PDB entry 3F9Z | X-ray diffraction, 1.60 A resolution | chains A and F

== Chain A ==
Protein: Histone-lysine N-methyltransferase SETD8
Organism: Homo sapiens
Notes: EC 2.1.1.43; fragment: SET domain:
UniProt: Q9NQR1 (SETD8_HUMAN); residues 191-352 here correspond to UniProt positions 232-393 (UniProt number = residue number + 41)
Amino-acid sequence (166 residues; numbered 187 to 352; the number before each row is that of its first residue):
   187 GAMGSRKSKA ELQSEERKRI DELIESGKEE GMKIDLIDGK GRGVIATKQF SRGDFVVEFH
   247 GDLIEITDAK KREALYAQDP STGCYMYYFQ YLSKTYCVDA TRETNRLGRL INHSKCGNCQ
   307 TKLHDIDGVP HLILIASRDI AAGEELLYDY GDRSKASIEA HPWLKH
Not modelled in the structure: 187-192, 264-267
Construct notes: expression tag (187-190); engineered mutation Phe245 (Tyr286 in Q9NQR1)
Small-molecule neighbours: S-adenosylhomocysteine (SAH): Gly225, Lys226, Gly227, Arg228, Cys270, Tyr271, Arg295, Leu296, Ile297, Asn298, His299, Tyr336, Trp349

== Chain F ==
Protein: Histone H4
UniProt: P62805 (H4_HUMAN); residues 15-24 here correspond to UniProt positions 16-25 (UniProt number = residue number + 1)
Amino-acid sequence (10 residues; each row starts with the number of its first residue):
    15 AKRHRKVLRD
Not modelled in the structure: 15, 24

== Interface between chain A and chain F ==
Pairs across the interface - 35 pairs, chain A then chain F:
  Phe245(A) - Lys20(F)
  Glu259(A) - Arg17(F)  salt bridge
  Glu259(A) - Arg19(F)  salt bridge
  Tyr262(A) - Arg17(F)
  Ala263(A) - Arg17(F)
  Thr268(A) - Arg17(F)
  Gly269(A) - Arg17(F)  hydrogen bond (backbone-side chain)
  Cys270(A) - Arg17(F)
  Cys270(A) - His18(F)
  Met272(A) - Lys20(F)  hydrogen bond (backbone-backbone)
  Tyr273(A) - Lys20(F)
  Tyr273(A) - Val21(F)
  Tyr273(A) - Leu22(F)
  Tyr274(A) - Arg19(F)
  Tyr274(A) - Lys20(F)  hydrogen bond (backbone-backbone)
  Tyr274(A) - Val21(F)
  Tyr274(A) - Leu22(F)  hydrogen bond (backbone-backbone)
  Phe275(A) - Leu22(F)  hydrophobic
  Thr307(A) - Leu22(F)
  Leu318(A) - Leu22(F)  hydrophobic
  Tyr334(A) - Lys20(F)  hydrogen bond
  Tyr336(A) - His18(F)
  Tyr336(A) - Lys20(F)
  Tyr336(A) - Val21(F)  hydrogen bond (backbone-backbone)
  Gly337(A) - Val21(F)
  Gly337(A) - Arg23(F)  hydrogen bond (backbone-side chain)
  Asp338(A) - His18(F)
  Asp338(A) - Arg19(F)  hydrogen bond (side chain-backbone)
  Arg339(A) - Arg23(F)
  Ser343(A) - Arg17(F)
  Ser343(A) - His18(F)
  His347(A) - Lys16(F)  hydrogen bond (side chain-backbone)
  His347(A) - Arg17(F)
  Trp349(A) - His18(F)
  Leu350(A) - His18(F)
Other interface residues (no listed pair), chain A (23 interface residues in all): Leu309

== Summary ==
The interface between chain A and chain F involves 23 residues on one side and 8 on the other, with 9 hydrogen
bonds and 2 salt bridges. Among the polar pairs are Glu259(A)-Arg17(F), Glu259(A)-Arg19(F) and
Gly269(A)-Arg17(F). Chain A binds S-adenosylhomocysteine.
Here chain A is Histone-lysine N-methyltransferase SETD8 (Homo sapiens) and chain F is Histone H4. Entry 3F9Z
(Structural Insights into Lysine Multiple Methylation by SET Domain Methyltransferases, SET8-Y245F / H4-Lys20
/ AdoHcy) was determined by X-ray diffraction (same publication as 3F9W, 3F9X and 3F9Y).
